Entry 9BPI (electron microscopy, 3.30 A resolution); this record covers chains C and X of the 24 polymer chains in the assembly.

[Chain C (and X)]
Name: Ferritin light chain
Source organism: Homo sapiens
Notes: chain X of this document is another copy of the same molecule, construct and numbering; everything in this record applies to it too
UniProtKB: P02792 (FRIL_HUMAN); residues 5-178 here correspond to UniProt positions 2-175 (UniProt number = residue number - 3)
Sequence (174 residues; each row starts with the number of its first residue):
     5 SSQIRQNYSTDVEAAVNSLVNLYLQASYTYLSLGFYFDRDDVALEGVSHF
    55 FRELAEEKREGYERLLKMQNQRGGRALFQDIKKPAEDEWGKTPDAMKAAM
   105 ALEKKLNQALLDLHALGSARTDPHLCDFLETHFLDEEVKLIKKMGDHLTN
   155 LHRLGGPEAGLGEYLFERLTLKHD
Not modelled in the structure: 177-178
What the authors report for this chain:
  - mutagenesis - H177DEL/D178DEL: abolished binding to iron oxide NP

[How chain C and chain X interact]
Residue-residue contacts (66; chain C residue first):
  Ser6(C) with Asp44(X), hydrogen bond
  Gln7(C) with Asp44(X), hydrogen bond (side chain-backbone)
  Ile8(C) with Asp44(X)
  Leu28(C) with Tyr32(X), hydrophobic; Leu35(X), hydrophobic
  Tyr32(C) with Leu28(X), hydrophobic; Phe82(X); Gln83(X), hydrogen bond (side chain-backbone); Ile85(X), hydrophobic
  Leu35(C) with Tyr66(X), hydrophobic; Leu70(X), hydrophobic; Phe82(X), hydrophobic
  Ser36(C) with Phe82(X)
  Phe39(C) with Glu67(X); Leu70(X), hydrophobic; Lys71(X); Asn74(X), hydrogen bond (backbone-side chain)
  Asp42(C) with Asn74(X), hydrogen bond
  Arg43(C) with Asn74(X); Gly78(X); Arg79(X)
  Asp44(C) with Ser6(X), hydrogen bond; Gln7(X), hydrogen bond (side chain-backbone); Ile8(X); Arg79(X), salt bridge
  Asp45(C) with Arg79(X), salt bridge
  Arg56(C) with Glu67(X), salt bridge
  Arg63(C) with Arg63(X)
  Tyr66(C) with Leu35(X), hydrophobic; Arg63(X)
  Glu67(C) with Phe39(X); Arg56(X), salt bridge; Arg63(X), salt bridge
  Leu70(C) with Phe39(X), hydrophobic
  Lys71(C) with Phe39(X)
  Asn74(C) with Phe39(X), hydrogen bond (side chain-backbone); Asp42(X), hydrogen bond; Arg43(X)
  Gly77(C) with Asp44(X)
  Arg79(C) with Arg43(X); Asp44(X), salt bridge; Asp45(X), salt bridge
  Ala80(C) with Asp91(X)
  Leu81(C) with Asp91(X)
  Phe82(C) with Tyr32(X), hydrogen bond (backbone-side chain); Leu35(X), hydrophobic; Ser36(X); Lys87(X); Pro88(X); Asp91(X), hydrogen bond (backbone-side chain)
  Gln83(C) with Tyr32(X); Lys87(X), hydrogen bond
  Asp84(C) with Tyr32(X), hydrogen bond (backbone-side chain); Ile85(X); Lys86(X); Lys87(X), salt bridge
  Ile85(C) with Tyr32(X); Asp84(X); Ile85(X), hydrogen bond (backbone-backbone)
  Lys86(C) with Asp84(X)
  Lys87(C) with Phe82(X), hydrogen bond (side chain-backbone); Gln83(X); Asp84(X), hydrogen bond (backbone-side chain)
  Pro88(C) with Phe82(X)
  Asp91(C) with Leu81(X); Phe82(X), hydrogen bond (side chain-backbone)
Also at the interface, not in a pair above, chain C (32 interface residues in all): Glu92
Also at the interface, not in a pair above, chain X (33 interface residues in all): Asn25, Gly77, Ala80

[Overview]
Chain C and chain X form an interface of 32 and 33 residues respectively, with 17 hydrogen bonds and 8 salt
bridges. Among the polar pairs are Asp44(C)-Arg79(X), Asp45(C)-Arg79(X) and Arg56(C)-Glu67(X). From the paper:
H177DEL/D178DEL of chain C abolish binding to iron oxide NP.
Both chains are Ferritin light chain (Homo sapiens). Entry 9BPI (C-terminus truncated (last two residues)
mutant of Human light chain ferritin reacted with Ferrous salt(3 Fe2+ ...) was determined by electron
microscopy together with 9BPJ, 9BPK and 9BQ5 from the same study.
